Entry 6KZY (X-ray diffraction, 2.30 A resolution); this record covers chains C and D of the 4 polymer chains in the assembly.

== Chain C (and D) ==
Name: Ferritin
From: Tegillarca granosa
Notes: EC 1.16.3.1; chain D of this document is another copy of the same molecule, construct and numbering; everything in this record applies to it too
Reference sequence: D3JCC5 (D3JCC5_TEGGR); residues 1-172 here = UniProt positions 1-172
Sequence (172 residues; row label = number of the first residue in the row):
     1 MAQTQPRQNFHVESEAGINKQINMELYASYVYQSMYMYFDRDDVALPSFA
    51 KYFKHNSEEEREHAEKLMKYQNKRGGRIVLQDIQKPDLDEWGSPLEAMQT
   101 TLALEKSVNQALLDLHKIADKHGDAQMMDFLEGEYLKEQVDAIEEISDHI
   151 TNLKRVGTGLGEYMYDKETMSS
Not modelled in the structure: 1-2, 171-172
Metal / ion sites: Na+ site 1 near E13 (its only coordinating residue here); Cu ion site 1: E25, E60, H63; Na+ site 2 near D89 (its only coordinating residue here); Na+ site 3 near S107 (its only coordinating residue here); Cu ion site 2 near D129 (its only coordinating residue here); Na+ site 4: D129, E132; Na+ site 5: D141, E144; Na+ site 6: N152 (shared with V44(D) of chain D)
From the paper describing this entry:
  - catalytic residues: E25, Y32, E60, H63, E105, Q139 (by similarity / conservation)
  - mutagenesis - D129A/E132A: decreased catalytic activity on iron oxidation
  - mutagenesis - E168A: unchanged catalytic activity on iron oxidation
  - mutagenesis - D129A/E132A, E168A: decreased binding to copper

== Chain C / chain D interface ==
Residue-residue contacts (59):
  Q5(C) - D42(D)  hydrogen bond
  P6(C) - D42(D)
  L26(C) - Y30(D)
  Y30(C) - L26(D)
  Y30(C) - L80(D)
  Y30(C) - Q81(D)  hydrogen bond (side chain-backbone)
  Y30(C) - I83(D)
  Q33(C) - L26(D)
  Q33(C) - R61(D)
  Q33(C) - E65(D)  hydrogen bond
  Q33(C) - M68(D)
  S34(C) - L80(D)
  Y36(C) - E65(D)
  M37(C) - E65(D)
  M37(C) - M68(D)  hydrophobic
  M37(C) - K69(D)
  M37(C) - N72(D)  hydrogen bond (backbone-side chain)
  M37(C) - I78(D)  hydrophobic
  D40(C) - N72(D)  hydrogen bond
  R41(C) - N72(D)
  R41(C) - R77(D)
  D42(C) - Q5(D)  hydrogen bond
  D42(C) - P6(D)
  D42(C) - R77(D)  salt bridge
  D43(C) - R77(D)  salt bridge
  S57(C) - R61(D)  hydrogen bond
  R61(C) - Q33(D)
  R61(C) - S57(D)  hydrogen bond
  R61(C) - R61(D)
  E65(C) - Q33(D)
  E65(C) - Y36(D)
  E65(C) - M37(D)
  M68(C) - Q33(D)
  M68(C) - M37(D)  hydrophobic
  K69(C) - Y36(D)
  K69(C) - M37(D)
  K69(C) - D40(D)  salt bridge
  N72(C) - M37(D)  hydrogen bond (side chain-backbone)
  N72(C) - D40(D)  hydrogen bond
  N72(C) - R41(D)
  R77(C) - R41(D)
  R77(C) - D42(D)  salt bridge
  R77(C) - D43(D)  salt bridge
  I78(C) - M37(D)  hydrophobic
  L80(C) - Y30(D)
  L80(C) - S34(D)
  L80(C) - K85(D)
  Q81(C) - Y30(D)  hydrogen bond (backbone-side chain)
  Q81(C) - K85(D)
  D82(C) - I83(D)
  D82(C) - Q84(D)
  D82(C) - K85(D)  hydrogen bond (side chain-backbone)
  I83(C) - Y30(D)
  I83(C) - D82(D)
  I83(C) - I83(D)  hydrogen bond (backbone-backbone)
  Q84(C) - D82(D)
  K85(C) - L80(D)
  K85(C) - Q81(D)
  K85(C) - D82(D)  hydrogen bond (backbone-side chain)
Other interface residues (no listed pair), chain C (34 interface residues in all): T4, N23, S29, K54, E58, V79, P86, D89
Other interface residues (no listed pair), chain D (34 interface residues in all): T4, N23, S29, K54, E58, V79, P86, D89

== In short ==
The chain C/chain D interface involves 34 residues from each chain; the contacts include 14 hydrogen bonds and
5 salt bridges. Polar contacts include D42(C)-R77(D), D43(C)-R77(D) and K69(C)-D40(D). The paper reports
catalytic residues E25(C), Y32(C) and E60(C) among others; D129A/E132A and E168A of chain C reduce binding to
copper.
Both chains are Ferritin (Tegillarca granosa). Entry 6KZY (Cu(II) loaded Tegillarca granosa ferritin) was
determined by X-ray diffraction together with 6L56, 6L55 and 6L58 from the same study.
